4ECU - chains A and T of the 3 polymer chains in the assembly; structure by X-ray diffraction, 1.95 A resolution.

Chain A:
Protein: DNA polymerase eta
Organism: Homo sapiens
Notes: EC 2.7.7.7; fragment: Catalytic core
Reference sequence: Q9Y253 (POLH_HUMAN); residue numbers follow UniProt; this construct covers 1-432
Chain sequence (435 residues; row label = number of the first residue in the row; numbers below 1 keep their minus sign (Gly-2 is residue -2)):
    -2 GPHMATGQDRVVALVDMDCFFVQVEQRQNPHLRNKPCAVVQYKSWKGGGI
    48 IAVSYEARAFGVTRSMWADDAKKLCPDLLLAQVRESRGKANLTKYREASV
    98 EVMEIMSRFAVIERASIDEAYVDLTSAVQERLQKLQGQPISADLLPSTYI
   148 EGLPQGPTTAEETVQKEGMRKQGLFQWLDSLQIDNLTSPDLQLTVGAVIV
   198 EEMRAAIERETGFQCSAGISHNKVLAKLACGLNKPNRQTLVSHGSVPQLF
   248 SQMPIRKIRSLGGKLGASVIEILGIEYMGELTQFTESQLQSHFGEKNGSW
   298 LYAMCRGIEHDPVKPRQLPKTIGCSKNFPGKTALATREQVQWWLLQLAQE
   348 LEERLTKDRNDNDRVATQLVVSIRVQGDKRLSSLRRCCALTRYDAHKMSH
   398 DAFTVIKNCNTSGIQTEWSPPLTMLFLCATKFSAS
Unresolved in the structure: 155-159
Differences from the reference sequence: expression tag (-2 to 0)
Metal / ion sites: Mg2+ site 1: Asp13, Asp115, Glu116 (together with 2'-deoxyadenosine 5'-triphosphate) (shared with 2 residues of chain P); Ca2+: Asp13, Met14, Asp115 (together with 2'-deoxyadenosine 5'-triphosphate); Mg2+ site 2: Asp13, Met14, Asp115 (together with diphosphate) (shared with 1 residue of chain P)
Residues lining bound ligands:
  - : Asp13, Met14, Asp15, Asp115, Lys231
  - diphosphate / 2'-deoxyadenosine 5'-triphosphate: Asp13, Met14, Asp15, Cys16, Phe17, Phe18, Ile48, Ala49, Tyr52, Arg55, Arg61, Ile114, Asp115, Glu116, Lys231
What the authors report for this chain:
  - mutagenesis - S113A: unchanged catalytic activity

Chain T:
Molecule: 12-nt DNA strand
Sequence (12 nucleotides; each row starts with the number of its first residue):
     1 CATTATGACGCT
Residues lining bound ligands: diphosphate / 2'-deoxyadenosine 5'-triphosphate: DT3, DT4, DA5

Interface between chain A and chain T:
Residue-residue contacts - 40 pairs, chain A then chain T:
  Gln38(A) - DT4(T)  hydrogen bond to the base
  Tyr39(A) - DT4(T)  phosphate contact
  Tyr39(A) - DA5(T)  hydrogen bond to the phosphate
  Trp42(A) - DA2(T)  stacking on the base
  Ile47(A) - DT3(T)  base contact
  Arg61(A) - DT3(T)  hydrogen bond to the base
  Ser62(A) - DT3(T)  base contact
  Trp64(A) - DA2(T)  phosphate contact
  Trp64(A) - DT3(T)  phosphate contact
  Lys86(A) - DT6(T)  salt bridge to the phosphate
  Ala87(A) - DA5(T)  sugar contact
  Leu89(A) - DA5(T)  phosphate contact
  Leu89(A) - DT6(T)  phosphate contact
  Arg93(A) - DT6(T)  salt bridge to the phosphate
  Arg93(A) - DG7(T)  salt bridge to the phosphate
  Lys293(A) - DG10(T)  sugar contact
  Arg313(A) - DA8(T)  salt bridge to the phosphate
  Pro316(A) - DA8(T)  phosphate contact
  Lys317(A) - DA8(T)  hydrogen bond to the phosphate
  Lys317(A) - DC9(T)  salt bridge to the phosphate
  Thr318(A) - DG7(T)  sugar contact
  Thr318(A) - DA8(T)  hydrogen bond to the phosphate
  Ile319(A) - DG7(T)  phosphate contact
  Gly320(A) - DT6(T)  sugar contact
  Gly320(A) - DG7(T)  hydrogen bond to the phosphate
  Cys321(A) - DT6(T)  phosphate contact
  Ser322(A) - DA5(T)  sugar contact
  Ser322(A) - DT6(T)  hydrogen bond to the phosphate
  Lys323(A) - DA5(T)  salt bridge to the phosphate
  Asn324(A) - DT4(T)  hydrogen bond to the phosphate
  Asn324(A) - DA5(T)  hydrogen bond to the phosphate
  Pro326(A) - DC1(T)  phosphate contact
  Pro326(A) - DA2(T)  sugar contact
  Pro326(A) - DT4(T)  phosphate contact
  Gly327(A) - DC1(T)  hydrogen bond to the phosphate
  Gly327(A) - DA2(T)  phosphate contact
  Thr329(A) - DA2(T)  base contact
  Arg351(A) - DT6(T)  salt bridge to the phosphate
  Arg351(A) - DG7(T)  salt bridge to the phosphate
  Leu378(A) - DT6(T)  base contact
Other interface residues (no listed pair), chain A (31 interface residues in all): Gly46, Ile48, Arg111, Glu347

Summary:
31 residues of chain A face 10 of chain T across their interface, with 10 hydrogen bonds, 8 salt bridges and 1
aromatic stacking contact. Among the polar pairs are Gln38(A)-DT4(T), Arg61(A)-DT3(T) and Tyr39(A)-DA5(T). The
paper reports that S113A of chain A leaves catalytic activity unchanged.
Here chain A is DNA polymerase eta (Homo sapiens) and chain T is a 12-nt DNA strand. Entry 4ECU (Human DNA
polymerase eta - DNA ternary complex: Reaction in the AT crystal at pH 7.0 ...) was determined by X-ray
diffraction, deposited together with 4ECQ, 4ECR, 4ECS, 4ECT, 4ECV, 4ECW and 10 further entries.
